PDB entry 6V1A | X-ray diffraction, 2.29 A resolution | chains A and E of the 5 polymer chains in the assembly

== Chain A ==
Name: HLA class II histocompatibility antigen, DR alpha chain
From: Homo sapiens
UniProtKB: P01903 (DRA_HUMAN); residues 1-181 here correspond to UniProt positions 26-206 (UniProt number = residue number + 25)
Sequence (189 residues; row label = number of the first residue in the row):
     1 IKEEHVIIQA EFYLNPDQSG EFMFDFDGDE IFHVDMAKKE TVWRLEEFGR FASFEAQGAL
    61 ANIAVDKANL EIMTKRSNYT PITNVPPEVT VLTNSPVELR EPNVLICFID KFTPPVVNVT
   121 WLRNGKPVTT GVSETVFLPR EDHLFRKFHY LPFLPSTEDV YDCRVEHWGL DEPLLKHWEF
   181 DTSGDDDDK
Unresolved in the structure: 1, 182-189
Cystine bridges: C107-C163
Covalent attachments: N-acetylglucosamine (NAG) linked to N78, N118
Differences from the reference sequence: expression tag (182-189)
Swiss-Prot annotation at these positions:
  - region: E179 to D181 (Connecting peptide)
  - site: Q9 (Self- and pathogen-derived peptide antigen), G49 (Self-peptide antigen), F51 (Self- and pathogen-derived peptide antigen), A52 (Self-peptide antigen), S53 (Self- and pathogen-derived peptide antigen), E55 (Pathogen-derived peptide antigen), N62 (Self- and pathogen-derived peptide antigen), N69 (Pathogen-derived peptide antigen), R76 (Self- and pathogen-derived peptide antigen)
  - glycosylation (N-linked (GlcNAc...) asparagine): N78, N118

== Chain E ==
Name: M134 TCR beta chain
From: Mus musculus
Sequence (242 residues; numbered 3 to 257; 13 numbers in that range are skipped by the numbering (no residue carries them; nothing is unmodelled there); the number before each row is that of its first residue):
     3 AVFQTPNYHV TQVGNEVSFN CKQTLGHDT
    39 MYWYKQDSKK LLKIMFSYNN KQL
    66 IVNETVP
    74 RRFSPQSS
    83 DKAHLNLRIK SVEPEDSAVY LCASSLDWAS QNTLYFGAGT RLSVLEDLNK VFPPEVAVFE
   143 PSEAEISHTQ KATLVCLATG FFPDHVELSW WVNGKEVHSG VCTDPQPLKE QPALNDSRYA
   203 LSSRLRVSAT FWQNPRNHFR CQVQFYGLSE NDEWTQDRAK PVTQIVSAEA WGRAD
Cystine bridges: C23-C104, C158-C223

== Interface between chain A and chain E ==
Pairs across the interface (6; chain A residue first):
  G58(A) - W110(E)
  A61(A) - W110(E)
  N62(A) - W110(E)
  A64(A) - Q60(E)
  V65(A) - N57(E)
  A68(A) - N58(E)
Interface residues without a listed pair, chain E (5 interface residues in all): I66

== Overview ==
Chain A and chain E form an interface of 6 and 5 residues respectively. N-acetylglucosamine is covalently
linked to N78(A) and N118(A).
Chain A is HLA class II histocompatibility antigen, DR alpha chain (Homo sapiens) and chain E is M134 TCR beta
chain (Mus musculus); the structure, immune receptor complex, was determined by X-ray diffraction together
with 6V0Y, 6V13, 6V15, 6V18 and 6V19 from the same study.
